Entry 7ZCD (X-ray diffraction, 2.10 A resolution); this record covers chain AAA.

[Chain AAA]
Molecule: Beta-lactoglobulin
Organism: Bos taurus
Reference sequence: P02754 (LACB_BOVIN); residues 3-162 here correspond to UniProt positions 19-178 (UniProt number = residue number + 16)
Sequence (162 residues; each row starts with the number of its first residue):
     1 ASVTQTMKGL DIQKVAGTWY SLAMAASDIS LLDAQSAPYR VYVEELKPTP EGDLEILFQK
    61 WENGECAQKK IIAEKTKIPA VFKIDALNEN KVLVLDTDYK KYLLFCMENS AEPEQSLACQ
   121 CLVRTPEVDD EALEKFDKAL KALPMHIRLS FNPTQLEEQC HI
Unresolved in the structure: 1-2, 85-89, 112-113
Differences from the reference sequence: expression tag (1-2); engineered mutation Y39 (Leu55 in P02754), F58 (Leu74 in P02754)
Cystine bridges: C66-C160, C106-C119
Ligand contacts: Pramocaine (PX9): P38, V41, V43, L46, L54, I56, F58, K60, E62, K69, I71, I84, V92, V94, L103, F105, M107

[In short]
Chain AAA binds Pramocaine.
Chain AAA is Beta-lactoglobulin (Bos taurus); the structure, Mutant L39Y-L58F of recombinant bovine
beta-lactoglobulin in complex with pramocaine, was determined by X-ray diffraction (same publication as 7ZLF
and 7ZA0).
